PDB entry 9BRV | X-ray diffraction, 2.60 A resolution | chain A

== Chain A ==
Name: Papain-like protease nsp3
Source organism: Severe acute respiratory syndrome coronavirus 2
Notes: EC 3.4.19.12
UniProt: P0DTD1 (R1AB_SARS2); residues 0-316 here correspond to UniProt positions 1563-1879 (UniProt number = residue number + 1563)
Amino-acid sequence (321 residues; numbered -4 to 316; the number before each row is that of its first residue; numbers below 1 keep their minus sign (Gly-4 is residue -4)):
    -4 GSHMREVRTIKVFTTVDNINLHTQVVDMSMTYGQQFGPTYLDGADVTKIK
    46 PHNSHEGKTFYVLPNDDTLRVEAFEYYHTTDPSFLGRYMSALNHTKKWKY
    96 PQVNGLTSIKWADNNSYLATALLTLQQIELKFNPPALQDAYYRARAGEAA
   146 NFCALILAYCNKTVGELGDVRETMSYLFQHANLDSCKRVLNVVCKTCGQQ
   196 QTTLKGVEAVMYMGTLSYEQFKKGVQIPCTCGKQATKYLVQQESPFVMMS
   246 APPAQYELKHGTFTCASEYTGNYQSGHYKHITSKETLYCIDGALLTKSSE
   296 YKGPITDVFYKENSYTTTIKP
Disordered / not traced: -4 to -2
Sequence notes: expression tag (-4 to -1); conflict Ser111 (Cys1674 in P0DTD1); engineered mutation Ser270 (Cys1833 in P0DTD1)
Ion coordination: Zn2+: Cys189, Cys192, Cys224, Cys226
Ligand contacts:
  - A1ASK (N-[2-(dimethylamino)ethyl]-N'-(3-methylphenyl)thiourea), molecule 1: Pro59, Arg65, Ala68, Phe69, Thr74, Thr75, Pro77
  - A1ASK, molecule 2: Leu162, Gly163, Asp164, Met208, Ala246, Pro247, Pro248, Tyr264, Asn267, Tyr268, Tyr273, Thr301
Curated features (UniProtKB/Swiss-Prot):
  - zinc finger: Cys189 to Cys226 (C4-type)
  - active site (For PL-PRO activity): His272, Asp286
  - binding site (Zn(2+)): Cys189, Cys192, Cys224, Cys226
Reported in the primary citation:
  - binding site for A1ASK: Asp164

== Summary ==
Ligands of chain A: compound A1ASK. The Zn2+ site is built by Cys189, Cys192, Cys224 and Cys226. UniProt lists
active-site residues His272 and Asp286 and 4 Zn2+-binding residues. The paper reports a binding site for A1ASK
at Asp164.
Chain A is Papain-like protease nsp3 (Severe acute respiratory syndrome coronavirus 2); the structure,
SARS-CoV-2 Papain-like Protease (PLpro) with Fragment 5, was determined by X-ray diffraction, deposited
together with 9BRW and 9BRX.
